9E2H - chains C and E of the 6 polymer chains in the assembly; structure by electron microscopy, 2.77 A resolution.

[Chain C (and E)]
Name: Variediene synthase
From: Aspergillus stellatus
Notes: EC 4.2.3.218, 4.2.3.219, 2.5.1.29, 2.5.1.81; chain E of this document is another copy of the same molecule, construct and numbering; everything in this record applies to it too
UniProtKB: A0A0P0ZD79 (EVVS_EMEVA); residues 21-725 here correspond to UniProt positions 1-705 (UniProt number = residue number - 20)
Amino-acid sequence (725 residues; each row starts with the number of its first residue):
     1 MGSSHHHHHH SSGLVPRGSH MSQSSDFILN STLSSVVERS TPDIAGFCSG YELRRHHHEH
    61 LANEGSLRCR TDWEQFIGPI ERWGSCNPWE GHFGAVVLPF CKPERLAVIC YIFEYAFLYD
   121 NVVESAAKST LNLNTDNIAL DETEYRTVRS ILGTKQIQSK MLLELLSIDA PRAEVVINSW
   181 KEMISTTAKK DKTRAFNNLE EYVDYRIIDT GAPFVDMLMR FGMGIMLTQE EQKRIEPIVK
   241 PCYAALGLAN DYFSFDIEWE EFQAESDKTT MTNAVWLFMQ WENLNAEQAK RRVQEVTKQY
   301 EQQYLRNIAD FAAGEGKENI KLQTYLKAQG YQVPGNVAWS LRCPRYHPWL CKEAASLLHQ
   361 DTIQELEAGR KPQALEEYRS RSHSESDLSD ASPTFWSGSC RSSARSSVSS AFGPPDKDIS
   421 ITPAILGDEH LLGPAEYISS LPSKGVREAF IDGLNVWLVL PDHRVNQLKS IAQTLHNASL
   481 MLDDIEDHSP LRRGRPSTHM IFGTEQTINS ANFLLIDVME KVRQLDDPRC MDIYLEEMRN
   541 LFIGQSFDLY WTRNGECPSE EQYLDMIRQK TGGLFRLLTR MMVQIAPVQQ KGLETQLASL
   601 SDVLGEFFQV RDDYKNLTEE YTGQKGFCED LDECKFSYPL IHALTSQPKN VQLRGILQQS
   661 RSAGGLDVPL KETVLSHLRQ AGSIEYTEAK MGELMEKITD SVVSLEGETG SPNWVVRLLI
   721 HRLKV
Not modelled in the structure: 1-424, 620-630, 710-725 (chain E: 1-425, 620-630, 710-725)
Sequence notes: initiating methionine (1); expression tag (2-20)
UniProt features mapped onto this chain:
  - motif: D120 to E124 (DDXXD 1), N250 to E258 (NSE/DTE), D483 to D487 (DDXXD 2)
  - binding site (Mg(2+)): D120, D483, D487
  - binding site (substrate): D120, R206 to D209, N250, S254 to E258, R345, Y346
  - binding site (isopentenyl diphosphate): K444, R447, H476, R493
  - binding site (dimethylallyl diphosphate): R492, K570, T571, Q609, N616, K625, K635

[Chain C / chain E interface]
Residue-residue contacts (13; chain C residue first):
  K649(C) - E429(E)
  V651(C) - H430(E)
  Q652(C) - Y437(E)
  Q652(C) - I501(E)
  Q652(C) - F502(E)
  G655(C) - I501(E)
  I656(C) - I501(E)  hydrophobic
  Q659(C) - M500(E)
  P669(C) - L491(E)  hydrophobic
  P669(C) - P496(E)
  L670(C) - P496(E)  hydrophobic
  L670(C) - M500(E)
  T673(C) - P496(E)

[In short]
9 residues of chain C and 8 residues of chain E are in contact. From UniProt: 3 Mg2+-binding residues, 13
substrate-binding residues, 4 isopentenyl diphosphate-binding residues and 7 dimethylallyl diphosphate-binding
residues on chain C.
Both chains are Variediene synthase (Aspergillus stellatus). Entry 9E2H (Variediene synthase hexameric
prenyltransferase core) was determined by electron microscopy (same publication as 9E2I, 9E2J, 9E2K, 9E2L and
9E2M).
